2PAM - chains A and B; structure by X-ray diffraction, 2.50 A resolution.

# Chain A (and B)
Name: DTDP-6-deoxy-3,4-keto-hexulose isomerase
From: Aneurinibacillus thermoaerophilus
Notes: EC 5.3.1.-; chain B of this document is another copy of the same molecule, construct and numbering; everything in this record applies to it too
Reference sequence: Q6T1W8 (Q6T1W8_ANETH); numbering as in UniProt (aligned over 1-139)
Sequence (141 residues; row label = number of the first residue in the row; numbers below 1 keep their minus sign (Gly-1 is residue -1)):
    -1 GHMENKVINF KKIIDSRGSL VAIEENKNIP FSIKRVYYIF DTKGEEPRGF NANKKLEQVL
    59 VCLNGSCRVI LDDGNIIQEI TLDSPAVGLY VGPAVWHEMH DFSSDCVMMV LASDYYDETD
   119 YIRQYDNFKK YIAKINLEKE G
Unresolved in the structure: -1 to 1, 137-139 (chain B: -1 to 1, 136-139)
Construct notes: cloning artifact (-1 to 0); engineered mutation Asn49 (His in Q6T1W8), Asn51 (His in Q6T1W8)
Ligand contacts:
  - thymidine-5'-diphosphate (TYD), molecule 1: Ile11, Arg15, Leu18, Ala20
  - thymidine-5'-diphosphate (TYD), molecule 2: Arg33, Tyr35, Arg46, Tyr114, Tyr119, Arg121

# Chain A / chain B interface
Contacting residue pairs (78; chain A residue first):
  Lys10(A) with Phe38(B)
  Ser14(A) with Lys41(B)
  Arg15(A) with Thr40(B); Lys41(B), hydrogen bond (backbone-backbone); Glu44(B); Pro45(B); Arg46(B)
  Gly16(A) with Phe38(B); Asp39(B); Thr40(B)
  Ser17(A) with Ile37(B); Phe38(B), hydrogen bond (backbone-backbone); Asp39(B)
  Leu18(A) with Tyr35(B), hydrophobic; Tyr36(B); Phe38(B)
  Val19(A) with Tyr35(B); Tyr36(B), hydrogen bond (backbone-backbone); Phe38(B), hydrophobic
  Ala20(A) with Val34(B); Tyr35(B), hydrophobic
  Ile21(A) with Arg33(B); Val34(B), hydrogen bond (backbone-backbone); Tyr36(B)
  Glu22(A) with Lys32(B); Arg33(B); Tyr113(B); Tyr114(B), hydrogen bond (side chain-backbone)
  Glu23(A) with Ile31(B); Lys32(B), hydrogen bond (backbone-backbone); Tyr113(B), hydrogen bond (backbone-side chain)
  Lys25(A) with Tyr113(B)
  Ile31(A) with Glu23(B); Ile31(B)
  Lys32(A) with Glu22(B); Glu23(B), hydrogen bond (backbone-backbone)
  Arg33(A) with Ile21(B); Glu22(B), salt bridge
  Val34(A) with Ala20(B); Ile21(B), hydrogen bond (backbone-backbone)
  Tyr35(A) with Leu18(B), hydrophobic; Val19(B); Ala20(B), hydrophobic
  Tyr36(A) with Leu18(B); Val19(B), hydrogen bond (backbone-backbone); Ile21(B), hydrophobic; Val59(B); Leu61(B), hydrophobic; Pro83(B), hydrogen bond (side chain-backbone)
  Ile37(A) with Ser17(B)
  Phe38(A) with Gly16(B); Ser17(B), hydrogen bond (backbone-backbone); Val19(B), hydrophobic; Pro83(B), hydrophobic
  Asp39(A) with Gly16(B); Ser17(B)
  Thr40(A) with Arg15(B); Gly16(B)
  Lys41(A) with Ser14(B); Arg15(B), hydrogen bond (backbone-backbone)
  Glu44(A) with Arg15(B)
  Pro45(A) with Arg15(B)
  Arg46(A) with Arg15(B); Gly16(B)
  Val59(A) with Tyr36(B)
  Leu61(A) with Tyr36(B), hydrophobic; Leu61(B), hydrophobic; Val105(B)
  Asn62(A) with Asn62(B)
  Pro83(A) with Tyr36(B), hydrogen bond (backbone-side chain); Phe38(B), hydrophobic
  Val105(A) with Leu61(B)
  Met107(A) with Met107(B), hydrophobic
  Leu109(A) with Val34(B), hydrophobic
  Tyr113(A) with Glu22(B); Glu23(B), hydrogen bond (side chain-backbone); Lys25(B)
  Tyr114(A) with Glu22(B), hydrogen bond (backbone-side chain)
Other interface residues (no listed pair), chain A (38 interface residues in all): Phe8, Asp13, Gly47
Other interface residues (no listed pair), chain B (39 interface residues in all): Phe8, Lys10, Asp13, Ala84, Asp103, Leu109

# Overview
38 residues of chain A face 39 of chain B across their interface, with 16 hydrogen bonds and 1 salt bridge.
Polar pairs include Arg33(A)-Glu22(B), Glu22(A)-Tyr114(B) and Glu23(A)-Tyr113(B). Bound to chain A:
thymidine-5'-diphosphate.
Both chains are DTDP-6-deoxy-3,4-keto-hexulose isomerase (Aneurinibacillus thermoaerophilus). Entry 2PAM
(Structure of a H49N, H51N double mutant dTDP-4-keto-6-deoxy-D-glucose-3,4-ketoisomerase from Aneurinibacillus
thermoaerophilus complexed with TDP) was determined by X-ray diffraction (same publication as 2PA7 and 2PAK).
